Entry 5WUV (X-ray diffraction, 1.95 A resolution); this record covers chains L and H.

== Chain L ==
Name: light chain
From: Homo sapiens
Chain sequence (214 residues; row label = number of the first residue in the row):
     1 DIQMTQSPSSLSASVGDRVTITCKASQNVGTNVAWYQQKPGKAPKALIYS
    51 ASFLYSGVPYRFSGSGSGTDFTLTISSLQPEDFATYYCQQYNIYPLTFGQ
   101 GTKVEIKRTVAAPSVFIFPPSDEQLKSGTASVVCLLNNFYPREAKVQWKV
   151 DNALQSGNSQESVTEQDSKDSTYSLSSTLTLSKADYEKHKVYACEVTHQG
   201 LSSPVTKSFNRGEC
Disordered / not traced: 214
Disulfide bonds: C23-C88, C134-C194

== Chain H ==
Name: heavy chain
From: Homo sapiens
Chain sequence (224 residues; row label = number of the first residue in the row):
     1 EVQLVESGGGLVQPGGSLRLSCAASGYVFTDYGMNWVRQAPGKGLEWMGW
    51 INTYIGEPIYADSVKGRFTFSLDTSKSTAYLQMNSLRAEDTAVYYCARGY
   101 RSYAMDYWGQGTLVTVSSASTKGPSVFPLAPSSKSTSGGTAALGCLVKDY
   151 FPEPVTVSWNSGALTSGVHTFPAVLQSSGLYSLSSVVTVPSSSLGTQTYI
   201 CNVNHKPSNTKVDKKVEPKSCDKT
Disordered / not traced: 221-224
Disulfide bonds: C22-C96, C145-C201

== Chain L / chain H interface ==
Residue-residue contacts - 70 pairs, chain L then chain H:
  A34(L) with A104(H), hydrophobic
  Y36(L) with A104(H); M105(H), hydrogen bond (side chain-backbone); W108(H)
  Q38(L) with Q39(H), hydrogen bond; Y95(H), hydrogen bond
  K42(L) with Y95(H)
  A43(L) with Y95(H), hydrophobic; W108(H), hydrophobic; G109(H)
  P44(L) with W108(H)
  A46(L) with M105(H); D106(H)
  Y49(L) with Y103(H)
  Y55(L) with A104(H); D106(H)
  Y87(L) with Q39(H), hydrogen bond; K43(H); L45(H), hydrophobic
  Q89(L) with Y103(H); M105(H)
  Y91(L) with S102(H); Y103(H), hydrophobic; A104(H)
  Y94(L) with W47(H), hydrophobic; W50(H); I59(H), hydrophobic; R101(H); S102(H), hydrogen bond (side chain-backbone)
  P95(L) with W47(H), hydrophobic
  L96(L) with N35(H); W47(H); Y103(H); M105(H), hydrophobic
  F98(L) with L45(H); M105(H), hydrophobic; W108(H), hydrophobic
  F116(L) with A142(H), hydrophobic
  F118(L) with L129(H); A130(H); A142(H)
  S121(L) with F127(H); P128(H)
  E123(L) with V126(H); F127(H); P128(H); K214(H), salt bridge
  Q124(L) with F127(H); K148(H)
  S131(L) with L146(H); K148(H)
  V133(L) with L129(H), hydrophobic
  L135(L) with F171(H), hydrophobic; V186(H), hydrophobic
  N137(L) with H169(H), hydrogen bond; T188(H)
  N138(L) with H169(H), hydrogen bond
  Q160(L) with V174(H); L175(H), hydrogen bond (side chain-backbone); Q176(H)
  E161(L) with V174(H)
  S162(L) with F171(H); P172(H), hydrogen bond (side chain-backbone); V174(H)
  V163(L) with P172(H)
  T164(L) with F171(H)
  S174(L) with H169(H), hydrogen bond; F171(H)
  L175(L) with F171(H)
  S176(L) with F171(H)
Also at the interface, not in a pair above, chain L (38 interface residues in all): Q100, P120, D122, T129
Also at the interface, not in a pair above, chain H (41 interface residues in all): V37, G44, Q110, T140, A141, L143, S184, K219

== Overview ==
The interface between chain L and chain H involves 38 residues on one side and 41 on the other; the contacts
include 10 hydrogen bonds and 1 salt bridge. Among the polar pairs are E123(L)-K214(H), Y36(L)-M105(H) and
Q38(L)-Q39(H).
Chain L is light chain and chain H is heavy chain, both from Homo sapiens; the structure, Crystal structure of
Certolizumab Fab, was determined by X-ray diffraction, deposited together with 5WUX.
